PDB entry 6FAY | electron microscopy, 3.80 A resolution | chain A

Chain A:
Protein: Odz3 protein
From: Mus musculus
UniProtKB: B7ZNJ5 (B7ZNJ5_MOUSE); the author numbering skips numbers that UniProt does not, so the offset changes along the chain: 845-1218 = UniProt 836-1209; 1226-2715 = UniProt 1210-2699
Chain sequence (1876 residues; row label = number of the first residue in the row; note: 7 numbers in that range are skipped by the numbering (no residue carries them; nothing is unmodelled there)):
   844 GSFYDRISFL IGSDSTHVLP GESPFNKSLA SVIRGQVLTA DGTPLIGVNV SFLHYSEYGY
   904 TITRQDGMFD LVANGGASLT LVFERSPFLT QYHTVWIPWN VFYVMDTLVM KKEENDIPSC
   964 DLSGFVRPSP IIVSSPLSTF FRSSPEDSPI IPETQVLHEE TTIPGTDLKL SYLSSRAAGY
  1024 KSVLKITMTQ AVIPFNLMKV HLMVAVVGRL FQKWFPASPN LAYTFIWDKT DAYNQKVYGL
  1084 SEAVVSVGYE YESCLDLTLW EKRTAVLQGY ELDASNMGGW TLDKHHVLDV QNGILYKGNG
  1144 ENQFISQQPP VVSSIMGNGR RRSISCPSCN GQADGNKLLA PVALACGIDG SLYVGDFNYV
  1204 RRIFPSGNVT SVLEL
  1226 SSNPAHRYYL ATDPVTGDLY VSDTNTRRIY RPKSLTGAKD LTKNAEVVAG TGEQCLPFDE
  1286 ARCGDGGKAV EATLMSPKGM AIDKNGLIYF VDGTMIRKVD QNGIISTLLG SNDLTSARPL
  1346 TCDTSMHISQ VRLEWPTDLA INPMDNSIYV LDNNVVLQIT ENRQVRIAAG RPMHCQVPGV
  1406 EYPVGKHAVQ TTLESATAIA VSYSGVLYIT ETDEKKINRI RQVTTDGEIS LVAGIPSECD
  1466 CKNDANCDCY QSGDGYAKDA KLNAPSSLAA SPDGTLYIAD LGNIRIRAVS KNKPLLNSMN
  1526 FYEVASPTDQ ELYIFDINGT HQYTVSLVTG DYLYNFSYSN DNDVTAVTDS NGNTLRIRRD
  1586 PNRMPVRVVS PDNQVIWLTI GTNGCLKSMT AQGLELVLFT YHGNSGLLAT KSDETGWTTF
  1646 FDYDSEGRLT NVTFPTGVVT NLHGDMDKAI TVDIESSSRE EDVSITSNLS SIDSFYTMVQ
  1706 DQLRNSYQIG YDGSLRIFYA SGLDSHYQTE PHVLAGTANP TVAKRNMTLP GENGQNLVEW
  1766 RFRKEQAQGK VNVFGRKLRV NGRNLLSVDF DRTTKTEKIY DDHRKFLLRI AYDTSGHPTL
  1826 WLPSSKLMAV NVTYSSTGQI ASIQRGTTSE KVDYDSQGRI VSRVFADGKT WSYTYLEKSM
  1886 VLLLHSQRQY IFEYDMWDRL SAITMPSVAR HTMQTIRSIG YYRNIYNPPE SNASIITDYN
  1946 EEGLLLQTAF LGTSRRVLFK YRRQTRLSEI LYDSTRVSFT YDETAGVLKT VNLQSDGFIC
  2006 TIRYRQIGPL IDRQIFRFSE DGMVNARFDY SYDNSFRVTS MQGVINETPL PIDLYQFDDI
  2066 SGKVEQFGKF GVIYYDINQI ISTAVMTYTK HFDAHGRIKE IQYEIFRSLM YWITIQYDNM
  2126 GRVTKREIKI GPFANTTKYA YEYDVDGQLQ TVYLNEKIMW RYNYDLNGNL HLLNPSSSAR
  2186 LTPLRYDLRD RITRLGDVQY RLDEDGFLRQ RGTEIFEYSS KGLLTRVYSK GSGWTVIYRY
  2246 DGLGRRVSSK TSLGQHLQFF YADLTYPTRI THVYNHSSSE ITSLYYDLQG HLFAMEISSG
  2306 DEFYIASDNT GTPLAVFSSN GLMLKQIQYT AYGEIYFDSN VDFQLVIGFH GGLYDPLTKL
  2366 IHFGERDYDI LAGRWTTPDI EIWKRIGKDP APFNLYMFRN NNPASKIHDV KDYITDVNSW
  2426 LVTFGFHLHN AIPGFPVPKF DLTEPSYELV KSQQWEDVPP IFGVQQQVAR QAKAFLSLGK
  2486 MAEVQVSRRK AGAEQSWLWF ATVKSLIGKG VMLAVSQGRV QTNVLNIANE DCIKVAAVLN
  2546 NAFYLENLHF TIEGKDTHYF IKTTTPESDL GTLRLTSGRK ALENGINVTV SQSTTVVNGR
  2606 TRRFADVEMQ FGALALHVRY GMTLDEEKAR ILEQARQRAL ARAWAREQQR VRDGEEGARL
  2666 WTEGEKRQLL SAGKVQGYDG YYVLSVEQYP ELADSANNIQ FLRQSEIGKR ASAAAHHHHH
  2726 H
Disordered / not traced: 844-964, 1226-1228, 1401-1411, 2413-2420, 2486-2496, 2523-2726
Sequence notes: expression tag (844, 2716-2726)
Disulfide bonds: C1169-C1172, C1280-C1288, C1347-C1400, C1464-C1472, C1466-C1474
Covalently attached groups: N-acetylglucosamine (NAG) linked to N1543, N1656, N1751, N1836, N2280

Summary:
N-acetylglucosamine is covalently linked to N1543, N1656, N1751, N1836 and N2280.
Chain A is Odz3 protein (Mus musculus); the structure, Teneurin3 monomer, was determined by electron
microscopy together with 6FB3 from the same study.
